Entry 8A85 (X-ray diffraction, 2.67 A resolution); this record covers chains A and B.

# Chain A (and B)
Protein: Phenolic acid decarboxylase N134
From: synthetic construct
Notes: chain B of this document is another copy of the same molecule, construct and numbering; everything in this record applies to it too
Sequence (190 residues; row label = number of the first residue in the row):
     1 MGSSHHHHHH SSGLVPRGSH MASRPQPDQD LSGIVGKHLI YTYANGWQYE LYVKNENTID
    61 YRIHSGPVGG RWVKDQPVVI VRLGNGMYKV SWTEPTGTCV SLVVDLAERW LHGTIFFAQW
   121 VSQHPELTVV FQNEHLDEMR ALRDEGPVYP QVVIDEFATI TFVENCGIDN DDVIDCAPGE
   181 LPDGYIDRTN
Disordered / not traced: 1-24 (chain B: 1-23)

# Interface between chain A and chain B
Residue-residue contacts (59; chain A residue first):
  Pro25(A) with Glu108(B); Trp110(B)
  Gln26(A) with Trp110(B); Phe157(B); Ala158(B)
  Pro27(A) with Trp110(B), hydrophobic
  Gln29(A) with Phe157(B)
  Val79(A) with Asp155(B)
  Val81(A) with His112(B); Phe157(B), hydrophobic
  Arg82(A) with Phe157(B)
  Leu83(A) with Trp110(B)
  Met87(A) with Met87(B), hydrophobic
  Lys89(A) with Ser101(B), hydrogen bond (side chain-backbone); Val103(B); His112(B), hydrogen bond; Gly113(B); Thr114(B), hydrogen bond
  Ser91(A) with Thr114(B)
  Trp92(A) with Phe116(B)
  Thr93(A) with Phe116(B); Val153(B)
  Gly97(A) with Tyr149(B); Gln151(B)
  Cys99(A) with Phe116(B), hydrophobic; Gln151(B)
  Val100(A) with Phe116(B)
  Ser101(A) with Lys89(B), hydrogen bond (backbone-side chain); Ser101(B)
  Glu108(A) with Arg24(B)
  Arg109(A) with Arg24(B)
  Trp110(A) with Pro25(B); Gln26(B); Pro27(B), hydrophobic; Leu83(B)
  His112(A) with Val81(B); Lys89(B), hydrogen bond
  Gly113(A) with Lys89(B)
  Thr114(A) with Lys89(B), hydrogen bond; Ser91(B)
  Phe116(A) with Trp92(B); Thr93(B); Cys99(B), hydrophobic; Val100(B)
  Arg143(A) with Tyr149(B)
  Val148(A) with Tyr149(B)
  Tyr149(A) with Gly97(B); Arg143(B); Val148(B)
  Gln151(A) with Gly97(B); Cys99(B)
  Val153(A) with Thr93(B)
  Asp155(A) with Val79(B)
  Phe157(A) with Gln26(B); Gln29(B); Arg82(B)
  Ala158(A) with Gln26(B)
  Thr159(A) with Gln26(B)
  Asn190(A) with Arg24(B), hydrogen bond (backbone-side chain)
Other interface residues (no listed pair), chain A (38 interface residues in all): Val103, Ala118, Asp144, Ile160
Other interface residues (no listed pair), chain B (35 interface residues in all): Asp144, Thr159

# In short
38 residues of chain A and 35 residues of chain B are in contact; the contacts include 7 hydrogen bonds. Polar
contacts include Lys89(A)-Ser101(B), Lys89(A)-His112(B) and Lys89(A)-Thr114(B).
Chain A and chain B are both Phenolic acid decarboxylase N134 (synthetic construct); the structure, Structure
of the Reconstructed Ancestor of Phenolic Acid Decarboxylase AncPAD134, was determined by X-ray diffraction
(same publication as 8B30 and 8ADX).
